Entry 6W1C (electron microscopy, 5.30 A resolution (low resolution: residue-level contacts below are approximate; hydrogen-bond / salt-bridge calls are withheld)); this record covers chains E and K of the 16 polymer chains in the assembly.

[Chain E]
Name: E2 glycoprotein
Source organism: Mayaro virus (strain Brazil)
UniProt: Q8QZ72 (POLS_MAYAB); residues 1-340 here correspond to UniProt positions 325-664 (UniProt number = residue number + 324)
Sequence (340 residues; row label = number of the first residue in the row):
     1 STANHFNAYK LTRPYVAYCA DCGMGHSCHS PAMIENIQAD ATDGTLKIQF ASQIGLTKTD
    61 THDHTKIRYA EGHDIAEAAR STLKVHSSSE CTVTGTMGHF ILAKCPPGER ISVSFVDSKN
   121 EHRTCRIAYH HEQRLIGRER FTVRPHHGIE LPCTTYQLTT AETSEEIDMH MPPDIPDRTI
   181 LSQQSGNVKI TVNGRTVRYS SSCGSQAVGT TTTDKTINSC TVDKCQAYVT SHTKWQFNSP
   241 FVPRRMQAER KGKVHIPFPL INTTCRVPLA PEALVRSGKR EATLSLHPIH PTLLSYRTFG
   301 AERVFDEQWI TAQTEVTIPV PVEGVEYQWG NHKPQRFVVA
UniProt features mapped onto this chain:
  - region (Interaction with host Mxra8 receptor): His26 to His29, His62 to His64, Gln184 to Asn187, Thr216 to Val222
  - glycosylation: Asn262 (N-linked (GlcNAc...) asparagine)

[Chain K]
Name: Fab CHK-265 heavy chain
Source organism: Homo sapiens
Notes: antibody fragment or engineered binder
Sequence (218 residues; each row starts with the number of its first residue):
     1 QIQLVQSGRE VKNPGETVKI SCKASGYTFT EYPMLWVKQA PGKGFRWMGL IYTNTGEPTY
    61 AEEFKGRFVF SLEISASTAY LQINNLTNED TATYFCVRDY FISLDYWGQG TTLTVSSAKT
   121 TAPSVYPLAP VCGGTTGSSV TLGCLVKGYF PEPVTLTWNS GSLSSGVHTF PALLQSGLYT
   181 LSSSVTVTSN TWPSQTITCN VAHPASSTKV DKKIESRR

[Interface between chain E and chain K]
Residue-residue contacts (8; chain E residue first):
  Gln184(E) - Phe101(K)
  Gln184(E) - Ile102(K)
  Ser185(E) - Asp99(K)
  Ser185(E) - Tyr100(K)
  Ser185(E) - Phe101(K)
  Ser185(E) - Ile102(K)
  Gly186(E) - Tyr100(K)
  Gly186(E) - Phe101(K)
Other interface residues (no listed pair), chain E (5 interface residues in all): Asn187, Thr221
Other interface residues (no listed pair), chain K (5 interface residues in all): Glu31
Interface features reported in the paper:
  - epitope / paratope residues, chain E: Gln184(E)

[In short]
Chain E and chain K each contribute 5 residues to their interface. From the paper: the epitope/paratope
residue Gln184(E).
Here chain E is E2 glycoprotein (Mayaro virus (strain Brazil)) and chain K is Fab CHK-265 heavy chain (Homo
sapiens). Entry 6W1C (Human mAbs broadly protect against infection of arthritiogenic alphaviruses by
recognizing conserved elements of the MXR8 ...) was determined by electron microscopy together with 6W2U, 6VYV
and 6W09 from the same study.
